5NO2 - chains A and G of the 19 polymer chains in the assembly; structure by electron microscopy, 5.16 A resolution (low resolution: residue-level contacts below are approximate; hydrogen-bond / salt-bridge calls are withheld).

== Chain A ==
Molecule: 16S ribosomal RNA
From: Escherichia coli K-12
Sequence (1534 nucleotides; each row starts with the number of its first residue):
     1 AAAUUGAAGA GUUUGAUCAU GGCUCAGAUU GAACGCUGGC GGCAGGCCUA ACACAUGCAA
    61 GUCGAACGGU AACAGGAAGA AGCUUGCUUC UUUGCUGACG AGUGGCGGAC GGGUGAGUAA
   121 UGUCUGGGAA ACUGCCUGAU GGAGGGGGAU AACUACUGGA AACGGUAGCU AAUACCGCAU
   181 AACGUCGCAA GACCAAAGAG GGGGACCUUC GGGCCUCUUG CCAUCGGAUG UGCCCAGAUG
   241 GGAUUAGCUA GUAGGUGGGG UAACGGCUCA CCUAGGCGAC GAUCCCUAGC UGGUCUGAGA
   301 GGAUGACCAG CCACACUGGA ACUGAGACAC GGUCCAGACU CCUACGGGAG GCAGCAGUGG
   361 GGAAUAUUGC ACAAUGGGCG CAAGCCUGAU GCAGCCAUGC CGCGUGUAUG AAGAAGGCCU
   421 UCGGGUUGUA AAGUACUUUC AGCGGGGAGG AAGGGAGUAA AGUUAAUACC UUUGCUCAUU
   481 GACGUUACCC GCAGAAGAAG CACCGGCUAA CUCCGUGCCA GCAGCCXCGG UAAUACGGAG
   541 GGUGCAAGCG UUAAUCGGAA UUACUGGGCG UAAAGCGCAC GCAGGCGGUU UGUUAAGUCA
   601 GAUGUGAAAU CCCCGGGCUC AACCUGGGAA CUGCAUCUGA UACUGGCAAG CUUGAGUCUC
   661 GUAGAGGGGG GUAGAAUUCC AGGUGUAGCG GUGAAAUGCG UAGAGAUCUG GAGGAAUACC
   721 GGUGGCGAAG GCGGCCCCCU GGACGAAGAC UGACGCUCAG GUGCGAAAGC GUGGGGAGCA
   781 AACAGGAUUA GAUACCCUGG UAGUCCACGC CGUAAACGAU GUCGACUUGG AGGUUGUGCC
   841 CUUGAGGCGU GGCUUCCGGA GCUAACGCGU UAAGUCGACC GCCUGGGGAG UACGGCCGCA
   901 AGGUUAAAAC UCAAAUGAAU UGACGGGGGC CCGCACAAGC GGUGGAGCAU GUGGUUUAAU
   961 UCGAUGXAAC GCGAAGAACC UUACCUGGUC UUGACAUCCA CGGAAGUUUU CAGAGAUGAG
  1021 AAUGUGCCUU CGGGAACCGU GAGACAGGUG CUGCAUGGCU GUCGUCAGCU CGUGUUGUGA
  1081 AAUGUUGGGU UAAGUCCCGC AACGAGCGCA ACCCUUAUCC UUUGUUGCCA GCGGUCCGGC
  1141 CGGGAACUCA AAGGAGACUG CCAGUGAUAA ACUGGAGGAA GGUGGGGAUG ACGUCAAGUC
  1201 AUCAUGGCCC UUACGACCAG GGCUACACAC GUGCUACAAU GGCGCAUACA AAGAGAAGCG
  1261 ACCUCGCGAG AGCAAGCGGA CCUCAUAAAG UGCGUCGUAG UCCGGAUUGG AGUCUGCAAC
  1321 UCGACUCCAU GAAGUCGGAA UCGCUAGUAA UCGUGGAUCA GAAUGCCACG GUGAAUACGU
  1381 UCCCGGGCCU UGUACACACC GCCCGUXACA CCAUGGGAGU GGGUUGCAAA AGAAGUAGGU
  1441 AGCUUAACCU UCGGGAGGGC GCUUACCACU UUGUGAUUCA UGACUGGGGU GAAGUCGUAA
  1501 CAAGGUAACC GUAGGGGAAC CUGCGGUUGG AUCA
Modified residues: PSU (pseudouridine-5'-monophosphate) at position 516, G7M (N7-methyl-guanosine-5'-monophosphate) at position 527, 2MG (2N-methylguanosine-5'-monophosphate) at position 966, 5MC (5-methylcytidine-5'-monophosphate) at position 967, 2MG (2N-methylguanosine-5'-monophosphate) at position 1207, 4OC (4n,o2'-methylcytidine-5'-monophosphate) at position 1402, 5MC (5-methylcytidine-5'-monophosphate) at position 1407, UR3 (3-methyluridine-5'-monophoshate) at position 1498, 2MG (2N-methylguanosine-5'-monophosphate) at position 1516, MA6 (6N-dimethyladenosine-5'-monophoshate) at position 1518, MA6 (6N-dimethyladenosine-5'-monophoshate) at position 1519
Bound ions: Mg2+ site 1 near G21 (its only coordinating residue here); Mg2+ site 2 near G100 (its only coordinating residue here); Mg2+ site 3: G113, C308; Mg2+ site 4 near U114 (its only coordinating residue here); Mg2+ site 5: A116, G117, G289; Mg2+ site 6: G145, A197; Mg2+ site 7: A174, C175; Mg2+ site 8: U180, C194, A195; Mg2+ site 9 near C328 (its only coordinating residue here); Mg2+ site 10 near A329 (its only coordinating residue here); Mg2+ site 11 near C352 (its only coordinating residue here); Mg2+ site 12 near C355 (its only coordinating residue here); 32 more Mg2+ sites not listed

== Chain G ==
Protein: 30S ribosomal protein S7
From: Escherichia coli (strain K12)
UniProt: P02359 (RS7_ECOLI); residues 2-131 here = UniProt positions 2-131
Chain sequence (130 residues; numbered 2 to 131; the number before each row is that of its first residue):
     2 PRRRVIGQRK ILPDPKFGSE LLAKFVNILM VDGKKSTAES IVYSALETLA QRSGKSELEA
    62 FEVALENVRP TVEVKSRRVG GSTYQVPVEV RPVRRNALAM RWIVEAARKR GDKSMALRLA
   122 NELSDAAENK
Not modelled in the structure: 71-93
UniProt features mapped onto this chain:
  - mutagenesis: Pro2 to Phe18 (Defective in ribosome assembly; accumulates to abnormally high levels on polysomes; significantly decreases affinity for its own mRNA), Lys36 (K36A/E: Defective in ribosome assembly), Met116 (M116G: Significantly decreases affinity for its own mRNA)

== How chain A and chain G interact ==
Contacting residue pairs - 56 pairs, chain A then chain G:
  C931(A) with Arg4(G)
  C932(A) with Arg3(G); Arg4(G)
  G933(A) with Arg3(G)
  A935(A) with Arg3(G)
  A938(A) with Arg95(G)
  G939(A) with Arg95(G); Arg102(G)
  C940(A) with Arg102(G); Glu106(G)
  A1239(A) with Arg109(G); Lys114(G); Ser115(G)
  U1240(A) with Leu30(G); Val32(G); Ile42(G); Arg109(G); Met116(G)
  G1241(A) with Lys35(G)
  A1289(A) with Lys35(G)
  G1290(A) with Lys35(G); Ser37(G); Thr38(G)
  U1291(A) with Ser37(G); Thr38(G)
  G1297(A) with Lys114(G)
  U1298(A) with Lys114(G)
  U1345(A) with Arg5(G)
  A1346(A) with Arg10(G)
  A1350(A) with Asp33(G); Gly34(G)
  U1351(A) with Asp33(G)
  U1372(A) with Asp33(G); Gly34(G)
  G1373(A) with Met31(G); Gly34(G); Lys36(G)
  A1374(A) with Asn28(G); Met31(G); Lys36(G)
  A1375(A) with Arg10(G); Ile12(G); Asn28(G); Arg102(G)
  U1376(A) with Arg95(G); Ala98(G); Arg102(G)
  A1377(A) with Pro2(G); Ile7(G); Gln9(G); Arg95(G)
  C1378(A) with Ile7(G)
  G1379(A) with Pro2(G); Val6(G)
  U1380(A) with Pro2(G); Arg3(G)
Other interface residues (no listed pair), chain A (31 interface residues in all): C934, U1091, A1092
Other interface residues (no listed pair), chain G (30 interface residues in all): Ser41, Leu99

== In short ==
31 residues of chain A face 30 of chain G across their interface. The Mg2+ site 3 is built by G113(A) and
C308(A). The Mg2+ site 5 is built by A116(A), G117(A) and G289(A). UniProt lists 2 mutagenesis sites on chain
G.
Chain A is 16S ribosomal RNA (Escherichia coli K-12) and chain G is 30S ribosomal protein S7 (Escherichia coli
(strain K12)); the structure, RsgA-GDPNP bound to the 30S ribosomal subunit (RsgA assembly intermediate), was
determined by electron microscopy together with 5NO4 from the same study.
